7MUD - chains CC and CH of the 130 polymer chains in the assembly; structure by electron microscopy, 2.80 A resolution.

Chain CC:
Molecule: DotC
From: Legionella pneumophila
UniProtKB: O52184 (O52184_LEGPN); residues 1-303 here = UniProt positions 1-303
Sequence (303 residues; row label = number of the first residue in the row):
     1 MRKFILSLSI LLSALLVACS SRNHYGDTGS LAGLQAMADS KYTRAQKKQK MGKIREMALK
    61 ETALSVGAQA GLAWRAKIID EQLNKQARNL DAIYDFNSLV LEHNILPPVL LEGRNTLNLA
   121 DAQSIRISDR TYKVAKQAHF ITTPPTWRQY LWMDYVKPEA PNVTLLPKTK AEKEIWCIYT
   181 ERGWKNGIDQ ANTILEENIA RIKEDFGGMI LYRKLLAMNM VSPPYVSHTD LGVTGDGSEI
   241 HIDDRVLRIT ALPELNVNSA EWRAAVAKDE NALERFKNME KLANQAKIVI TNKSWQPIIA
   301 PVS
Unresolved in the structure: 1-27, 36-59, 162-172, 269-303
Reported in the primary citation:
  - post-translational modification sites: Cys-19 (citing earlier work)

Chain CH:
Molecule: Type IV secretion protein IcmK
From: Legionella pneumophila
UniProtKB: A0A2S6FBG9 (A0A2S6FBG9_LEGPN); numbering as in UniProt (aligned over 1-361)
Sequence (361 residues; each row starts with the number of its first residue):
     1 MMKKYDQLCK YCLVIGLTFS MSCSIYAADQ SDDAQQALQQ LRMLQQKLSQ NPSPDAQSGA
    61 GDGGDNAASD STQQPNQSGQ ANAPAANQTA TAGGDGQIIS QDDAEVIDKK AFKDMTRNLY
   121 PLNPEQVVKL KQIYETSEYA KAATPGTPPK PTATSQFVNL SPGSTPPVIR LSQGFVSSLV
   181 FLDSTGAPWP IAAYDLGDPS SFNIQWDKTS NTLMIQATKL YNYGNLAVRL RGLNTPVMLT
   241 LIPGQKAVDY RVDLRVQGYG PNAKSMPTEE GIPPSANDLL LHVLEGVPPP GSRRLVVSGG
   301 DARAWLSNEK MYVRTNLTIL SPGWLASMTS ADGTHAYEMQ KSPVLLVSWH GKVMQLKVEG
   361 L
Unresolved in the structure: 1-270

How chain CC and chain CH interact:
Pairs across the interface (35; chain CC residue first):
  Leu-111(CC) / Leu-281(CH)  hydrophobic
  Leu-111(CC) / His-282(CH)
  Glu-112(CC) / Leu-281(CH)
  Gly-113(CC) / Leu-281(CH)
  Arg-114(CC) / Met-328(CH)
  Arg-114(CC) / Thr-329(CH)  hydrogen bond (backbone-backbone)
  Arg-114(CC) / Ala-331(CH)
  Asn-115(CC) / Ser-327(CH)
  Asn-115(CC) / Thr-329(CH)
  Thr-116(CC) / Ala-276(CH)
  Thr-116(CC) / Ser-327(CH)
  Thr-116(CC) / Met-328(CH)
  Leu-117(CC) / Trp-324(CH)  hydrophobic
  Leu-117(CC) / Ala-326(CH)
  Leu-117(CC) / Ser-327(CH)  hydrogen bond (backbone-backbone)
  Asn-118(CC) / Pro-274(CH)  hydrogen bond (side chain-backbone)
  Asn-118(CC) / Ser-275(CH)
  Asn-118(CC) / Leu-325(CH)
  Asn-118(CC) / Ala-326(CH)
  Leu-119(CC) / Leu-325(CH)  hydrogen bond (backbone-backbone)
  Ala-120(CC) / Pro-273(CH)  hydrophobic
  Arg-126(CC) / Ile-272(CH)
  Arg-126(CC) / Pro-273(CH)  hydrogen bond (side chain-backbone)
  Arg-126(CC) / Pro-274(CH)
  Arg-126(CC) / Ser-275(CH)
  Lys-133(CC) / Asp-278(CH)
  Lys-133(CC) / Leu-281(CH)
  Thr-193(CC) / Arg-294(CH)
  Glu-196(CC) / Arg-303(CH)  salt bridge
  Glu-197(CC) / Arg-294(CH)  salt bridge
  Ala-200(CC) / Gly-286(CH)
  Ala-200(CC) / Val-287(CH)
  Glu-204(CC) / His-282(CH)  salt bridge
  Glu-204(CC) / Glu-285(CH)
  Glu-204(CC) / Val-287(CH)
Also at the interface, not in a pair above, chain CC (21 interface residues in all): Ser-124, Ile-194, Arg-201, Lys-203
Also at the interface, not in a pair above, chain CH (23 interface residues in all): Leu-284, Pro-288, Ser-330

In short:
21 residues of chain CC and 23 residues of chain CH are in contact; the contacts include 5 hydrogen bonds and
3 salt bridges. Polar pairs include Glu-196(CC)/Arg-303(CH), Glu-197(CC)/Arg-294(CH) and
Glu-204(CC)/His-282(CH). From the paper: a modification site at Cys-19(CC).
Chain CC is DotC and chain CH is Type IV secretion protein IcmK, both from Legionella pneumophila; the
structure, Legionella pneumophila Dot/Icm T4SS OMC, was determined by electron microscopy together with 7MUC,
7MUE, 7MUQ, 7MUS, 7MUV, 7MUW and 7MUY from the same study.
